PDB entry 2DQ0 | X-ray diffraction, 2.60 A resolution | chains A and B

== Chain A (and B) ==
Molecule: Seryl-tRNA synthetase
Source organism: Pyrococcus horikoshii
Notes: EC 6.1.1.11; chain B of this document is another copy of the same molecule, construct and numbering; everything in this record applies to it too
UniProtKB: O58441 (SYS_PYRHO); residue numbers follow UniProt; this construct covers 1-455
Amino-acid sequence (455 residues; numbered 1 to 455; the number before each row is that of its first residue):
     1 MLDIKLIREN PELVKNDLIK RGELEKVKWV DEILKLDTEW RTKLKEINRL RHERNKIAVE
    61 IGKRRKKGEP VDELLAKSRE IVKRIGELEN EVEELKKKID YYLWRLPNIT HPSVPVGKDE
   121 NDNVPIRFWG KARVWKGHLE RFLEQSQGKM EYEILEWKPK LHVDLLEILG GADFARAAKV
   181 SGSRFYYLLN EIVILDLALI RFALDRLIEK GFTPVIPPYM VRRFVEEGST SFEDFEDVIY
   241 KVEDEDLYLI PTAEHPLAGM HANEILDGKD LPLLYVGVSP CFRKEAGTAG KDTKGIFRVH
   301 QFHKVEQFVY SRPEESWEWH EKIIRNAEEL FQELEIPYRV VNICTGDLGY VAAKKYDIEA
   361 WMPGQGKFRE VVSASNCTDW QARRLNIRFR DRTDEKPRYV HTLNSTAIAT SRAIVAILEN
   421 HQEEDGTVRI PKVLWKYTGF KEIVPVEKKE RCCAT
Not modelled in the structure: 448-455
Residues lining bound ligands: 5'-O-(N-(L-seryl)-sulfamoyl)adenosine (SSA): T252, E254, R283, E285, I296, F297, R298, V299, F302, K304, E306, E370, V371, V372, S373, N404, S405, T406, A409, S411, R412
UniProt features mapped onto this chain:
  - binding site (L-serine): T252 to E254, E306, T406
  - binding site (ATP): R283 to E285, V299, E370 to S373

== How chain A and chain B interact ==
Pairs across the interface - 118 pairs, chain A then chain B:
  R176(A) - M260(B)
  R176(A) - H261(B)  hydrogen bond
  R176(A) - E264(B)  salt bridge
  A178(A) - R222(B)  hydrogen bond (backbone-side chain)
  K179(A) - R222(B)  hydrogen bond (backbone-side chain)
  K179(A) - F224(B)
  K179(A) - G259(B)
  K179(A) - M260(B)  hydrogen bond (side chain-backbone)
  K179(A) - H261(B)
  K179(A) - A262(B)  hydrogen bond (side chain-backbone)
  K179(A) - E264(B)  salt bridge
  V180(A) - V221(B)  hydrophobic
  V180(A) - R222(B)  hydrogen bond (backbone-backbone)
  V180(A) - V225(B)
  V180(A) - G259(B)
  V180(A) - M260(B)
  S181(A) - P218(B)
  S181(A) - M220(B)  hydrogen bond (side chain-backbone)
  S181(A) - V221(B)
  S181(A) - R222(B)
  S181(A) - L247(B)
  G182(A) - R222(B)
  Y186(A) - I216(B)
  Y186(A) - P217(B)
  Y186(A) - P218(B)
  Y187(A) - V215(B)  hydrophobic
  Y187(A) - I216(B)
  Y187(A) - P217(B)  hydrophobic
  Y187(A) - P218(B)
  Y187(A) - P256(B)  hydrogen bond (side chain-backbone)
  Y187(A) - M260(B)  hydrogen bond (side chain-backbone)
  L188(A) - P214(B)
  L188(A) - V215(B)
  L188(A) - I216(B)  hydrogen bond (backbone-backbone)
  L189(A) - P214(B)
  L189(A) - V215(B)  hydrophobic
  N190(A) - T213(B)
  N190(A) - P214(B)  hydrogen bond (backbone-backbone)
  V193(A) - P214(B)
  V193(A) - V215(B)  hydrophobic
  V193(A) - I216(B)  hydrophobic
  I194(A) - I208(B)  hydrophobic
  D196(A) - I216(B)
  L197(A) - I200(B)  hydrophobic
  L197(A) - R201(B)
  L197(A) - L204(B)  hydrophobic
  I200(A) - L197(B)  hydrophobic
  R201(A) - I194(B)
  R201(A) - L197(B)
  R201(A) - Y437(B)  hydrogen bond (side chain-backbone)
  L204(A) - L197(B)  hydrophobic
  I208(A) - I194(B)  hydrophobic
  T213(A) - N190(B)
  P214(A) - L188(B)
  P214(A) - L189(B)
  P214(A) - N190(B)  hydrogen bond (backbone-backbone)
  P214(A) - V193(B)
  V215(A) - Y187(B)  hydrophobic
  V215(A) - L188(B)
  V215(A) - L189(B)  hydrophobic
  V215(A) - V193(B)  hydrophobic
  I216(A) - Y186(B)
  I216(A) - Y187(B)
  I216(A) - L188(B)  hydrogen bond (backbone-backbone)
  I216(A) - V193(B)  hydrophobic
  I216(A) - D196(B)
  P217(A) - Y186(B)
  P217(A) - Y187(B)  hydrophobic
  P217(A) - Q301(B)  hydrogen bond (backbone-side chain)
  P218(A) - S181(B)
  P218(A) - Y186(B)
  P218(A) - Y187(B)
  P218(A) - Q301(B)
  Y219(A) - P280(B)  hydrophobic
  Y219(A) - Q301(B)  hydrogen bond (backbone-side chain)
  Y219(A) - H303(B)  hydrogen bond
  M220(A) - S181(B)  hydrogen bond (backbone-side chain)
  M220(A) - F185(B)  hydrophobic
  M220(A) - Y240(B)  hydrophobic
  M220(A) - L249(B)  hydrophobic
  M220(A) - F282(B)  hydrophobic
  V221(A) - V180(B)
  V221(A) - S181(B)
  R222(A) - A178(B)  hydrogen bond (side chain-backbone)
  R222(A) - K179(B)  hydrogen bond (side chain-backbone)
  R222(A) - V180(B)  hydrogen bond (backbone-backbone)
  R222(A) - S181(B)
  R222(A) - G182(B)
  F224(A) - K179(B)
  V225(A) - V180(B)  hydrophobic
  Y240(A) - M220(B)  hydrophobic
  Y240(A) - V242(B)  hydrophobic
  K241(A) - V242(B)
  K241(A) - E243(B)  salt bridge
  V242(A) - K241(B)
  E243(A) - K241(B)  salt bridge
  E243(A) - E243(B)
  L247(A) - S181(B)
  L249(A) - M220(B)  hydrophobic
  L249(A) - L249(B)  hydrophobic
  P256(A) - Y187(B)  hydrogen bond (backbone-side chain)
  G259(A) - K179(B)
  M260(A) - R176(B)  hydrogen bond (backbone-side chain)
  M260(A) - K179(B)  hydrogen bond (backbone-side chain)
  M260(A) - Y187(B)
  H261(A) - R176(B)  hydrogen bond
  H261(A) - K179(B)
  A262(A) - K179(B)  hydrogen bond (backbone-side chain)
  E264(A) - R176(B)  salt bridge
  E264(A) - K179(B)  salt bridge
  P280(A) - Y219(B)  hydrophobic
  F282(A) - Y219(B)  hydrophobic
  Q301(A) - P217(B)  hydrogen bond (side chain-backbone)
  Q301(A) - P218(B)
  Q301(A) - Y219(B)  hydrogen bond (side chain-backbone)
  H303(A) - Y219(B)  hydrogen bond
  Y437(A) - R201(B)  hydrogen bond (backbone-side chain)
  T438(A) - R201(B)
Other interface residues (no listed pair), chain A (54 interface residues in all): D173, A177, F185, D205, E245
Other interface residues (no listed pair), chain B (56 interface residues in all): A177, D244, E245, L257, V278, H300, T438

== Overview ==
Chain A and chain B form an interface of 54 and 56 residues respectively; the contacts include 30 hydrogen
bonds and 6 salt bridges. Among the polar pairs are R176(A)-E264(B), K179(A)-E264(B) and K241(A)-E243(B).
Ligands of chain A: 5'-O-(N-(L-seryl)-sulfamoyl)adenosine.
Chain A and chain B are both Seryl-tRNA synthetase (Pyrococcus horikoshii); the structure, Crystal structure
of seryl-tRNA synthetase from Pyrococcus horikoshii complexed with a seryl-adenylate analog, was determined by
X-ray diffraction, deposited together with 2ZR2 and 2ZR3.
